1CG0 - chain A; structure by X-ray diffraction, 2.50 A resolution.

Chain A:
Protein: Protein (adenylosuccinate synthetase)
From: Escherichia coli K12
Notes: EC 6.3.4.4
UniProt: P0A7D4 (PURA_ECOLI); residue numbers follow UniProt; this construct covers 1-431
Sequence (431 residues; numbered 1 to 431; the number before each row is that of its first residue):
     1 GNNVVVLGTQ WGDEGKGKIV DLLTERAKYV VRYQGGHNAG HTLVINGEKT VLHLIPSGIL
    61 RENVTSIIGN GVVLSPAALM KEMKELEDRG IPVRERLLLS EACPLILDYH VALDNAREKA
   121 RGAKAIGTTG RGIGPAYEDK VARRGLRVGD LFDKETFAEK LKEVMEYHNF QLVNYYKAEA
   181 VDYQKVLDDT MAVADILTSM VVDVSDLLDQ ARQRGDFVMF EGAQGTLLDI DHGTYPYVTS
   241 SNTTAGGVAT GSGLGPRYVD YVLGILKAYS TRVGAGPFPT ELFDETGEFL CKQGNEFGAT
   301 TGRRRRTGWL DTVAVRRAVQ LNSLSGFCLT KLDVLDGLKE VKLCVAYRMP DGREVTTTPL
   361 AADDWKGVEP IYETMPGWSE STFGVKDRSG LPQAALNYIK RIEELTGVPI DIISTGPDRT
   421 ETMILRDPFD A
Swiss-Prot annotation at these positions:
  - binding site (IMP): R144, R304
  - binding site (GTP): R306
  - mutagenesis: R144 (R144L: Does not reduce catalytic efficiency), R304 (R304L: Reduces catalytic efficiency by 87%)
Metal / ion sites: Mg2+: D13, G40 (together with 6-O-phosphoryl inosine monophosphate, GDP, hadacidin)
Residues lining bound ligands:
  - GDP (guanosine-5'-diphosphate): D13, E14, G15, K16, G17, K18, G40, H41, T42, V44, A299, R305, T330, K331, D333, V334, S414, T415, G416, P417
  - hadacidin (HDA): D13, N38, A39, G40, T129, V273, G298, A299, T300, T301, G302, R303, R305
  - 6-O-phosphoryl inosine monophosphate (IMO): W11, G12, D13, K16, N38, A39, G40, H41, I126, G127, T128, T129, I133, G134, R143, A223, Q224, L228, V238, T239, V273, G274, A275, R303

Summary:
Chain A binds hadacidin, 6-O-phosphoryl inosine monophosphate and GDP. The Mg2+ site is built by D13 and G40.
UniProt lists IMP-binding residues R144 and R304, GTP-binding residue R306 and 2 mutagenesis sites.
Chain A is Protein (adenylosuccinate synthetase) (Escherichia coli K12); the structure, Structure of
adenylosuccinate synthetase from E. coli complexed with hadacidin, GDP, 6-phosphoryl-imp, and MG2+, was
determined by X-ray diffraction, deposited together with 1CG1, 1CG3 and 1CG4.
